6CFZ - chains E and G of the 10 polymer chains in the assembly; structure by electron microscopy, 4.50 A resolution (low resolution: residue-level contacts below are approximate; hydrogen-bond / salt-bridge calls are withheld).

[Chain E]
Molecule: Dad4
Source organism: Chaetomium thermophilum
UniProtKB: G0S589 (G0S589_CHATD); residue numbers follow UniProt; this construct covers 1-63
Chain sequence (72 residues; each row starts with the number of its first residue):
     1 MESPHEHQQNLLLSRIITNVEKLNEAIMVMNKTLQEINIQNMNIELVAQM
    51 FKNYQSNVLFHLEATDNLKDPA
Disordered / not traced: 1-2, 71-72
Differences from the reference sequence: expression tag (64-72)

[Chain G]
Molecule: Hsk3
Source organism: Chaetomium thermophilum
Chain sequence (61 residues; numbered 21 to 81; the number before each row is that of its first residue):
    21 MAVKARQLAHLHSQLTQLSHNLATTENLMRMTAVQAEAMRGLGSWHAGLF
    71 MAASKVLGEES
Disordered / not traced: 21, 78-81

[How chain E and chain G interact]
Pairs across the interface - 26 pairs, chain E then chain G:
  Asn-10(E) with Val-23(G)
  Ile-16(E) with His-30(G)
  Ile-17(E) with Arg-26(G); His-30(G)
  Val-20(E) with His-30(G)
  Glu-21(E) with Ser-33(G)
  Asn-24(E) with Gln-37(G)
  Ile-27(E) with His-40(G); Asn-41(G)
  Met-28(E) with Gln-37(G); His-40(G)
  Asn-31(E) with His-40(G); Thr-44(G); Leu-48(G)
  Leu-34(E) with Leu-48(G)
  Asn-38(E) with Met-51(G)
  Asn-41(E) with Gln-55(G)
  Ile-44(E) with Met-59(G)
  Glu-45(E) with Val-54(G); Gln-55(G); Ala-58(G)
  Ala-48(E) with Ala-58(G); Leu-62(G)
  Phe-51(E) with Trp-65(G); His-66(G)
  Gln-55(E) with Trp-65(G)
Also at the interface, not in a pair above, chain E (19 interface residues in all): Leu-13, Met-30

[Summary]
19 residues of chain E and 17 residues of chain G are in contact.
Chain E is Dad4 and chain G is Hsk3, both from Chaetomium thermophilum; the structure, Structure of the
DASH/Dam1 complex shows its role at the yeast kinetochore-microtubule interface, was determined by electron
microscopy.
